PDB entry 3AJ2 | X-ray diffraction, 2.70 A resolution | chains B and C of the 4 polymer chains in the assembly

== Chain B (and C) ==
Name: Cellulose synthase operon protein D
Source organism: Acetobacter xylinus
Notes: chain C of this document is another copy of the same molecule, construct and numbering; everything in this record applies to it too
Reference sequence: P37719 (ACSD_ACEXY); residues 1-156 here = UniProt positions 1-156
Sequence (162 residues; numbered 1 to 162; the number before each row is that of its first residue):
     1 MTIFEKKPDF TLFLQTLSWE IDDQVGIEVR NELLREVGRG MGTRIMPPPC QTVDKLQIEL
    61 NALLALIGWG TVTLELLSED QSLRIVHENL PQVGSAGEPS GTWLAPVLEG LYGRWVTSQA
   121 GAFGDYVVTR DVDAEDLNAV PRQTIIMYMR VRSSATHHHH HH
Not modelled in the structure: 1-4 (chain C: 1-3, 135-137, 152-162)
Construct notes: expression tag (157-162)

== Chain B / chain C interface ==
Residue-residue contacts (17; chain B residue first):
  Glu5(B) with Glu5(C); Lys6(C)
  Pro48(B) with Trp19(C), hydrophobic
  Pro49(B) with Trp19(C)
  Asp54(B) with Ser100(C); Arg142(C), salt bridge
  Lys55(B) with Ser95(C), hydrogen bond (side chain-backbone); Ser100(C), hydrogen bond
  Ile58(B) with Gln92(C); Gly94(C); Ser95(C); Ser100(C); Arg142(C)
  Glu59(B) with Gln15(C), hydrogen bond; Trp19(C); Gly94(C); Ser95(C), hydrogen bond (side chain-backbone)
Also at the interface, not in a pair above, chain B (9 interface residues in all): Cys50, Ala62
Also at the interface, not in a pair above, chain C (11 interface residues in all): Phe4, Gly101

== Overview ==
9 residues of chain B face 11 of chain C across their interface; the contacts include 4 hydrogen bonds and 1
salt bridge. Among the polar pairs are Asp54(B)-Arg142(C), Lys55(B)-Ser95(C) and Lys55(B)-Ser100(C).
Chain B and chain C are both Cellulose synthase operon protein D (Acetobacter xylinus); the structure, The
structure of AxCeSD octamer (C-terminal HIS-tag) from Acetobacter xylinum, was determined by X-ray
diffraction, deposited together with 3AJ1 and 3A8E.
